Entry 9CAA (electron microscopy, 4.04 A resolution (low resolution: residue-level contacts below are approximate; hydrogen-bond / salt-bridge calls are withheld)); this record covers chains U and Z of the 20 polymer chains in the assembly.

# Chain U
Name: Histone H3.2
From: Xenopus laevis
UniProtKB: P84233 (H32_XENLA); residues 1-135 here correspond to UniProt positions 2-136 (UniProt number = residue number + 1)
Amino-acid sequence (135 residues; row label = number of the first residue in the row):
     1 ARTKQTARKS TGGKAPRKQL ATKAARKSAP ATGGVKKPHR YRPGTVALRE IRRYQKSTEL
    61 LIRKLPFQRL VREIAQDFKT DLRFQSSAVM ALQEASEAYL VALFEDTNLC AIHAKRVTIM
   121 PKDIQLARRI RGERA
Unresolved in the structure: 1-36, 135
Differences from the reference sequence: variant Ala102 (Gly103 in P84233)
Curated features (UniProtKB/Swiss-Prot):
  - modified residue: Arg2 (Asymmetric dimethylarginine), Thr3 (Phosphothreonine), Lys4 (Allysine), Gln5 (5-glutamyl dopamine), Thr6 (Phosphothreonine), Arg8 (Citrulline), Lys9 (N6,N6,N6-trimethyllysine), Ser10 (ADP-ribosylserine), Thr11 (Phosphothreonine), Lys14 (N6-(2-hydroxyisobutyryl)lysine), Arg17 (Asymmetric dimethylarginine), Lys18 (N6-(2-hydroxyisobutyryl)lysine), Lys23 (N6-(2-hydroxyisobutyryl)lysine), Arg26 (Citrulline), Lys27 (N6,N6,N6-trimethyllysine), Ser28 (ADP-ribosylserine), Lys36 (N6,N6,N6-trimethyllysine), Lys37 (N6-methyllysine), Tyr41 (Phosphotyrosine), Lys56 (N6,N6,N6-trimethyllysine) and 8 more in UniProt
  - lipidation: Cys110 (S-palmitoyl cysteine)

# Chain Z
Molecule: 285-nt DNA strand
Sequence (285 nucleotides; each row starts with the number of its first residue; numbers below 1 keep their minus sign (DG-105 is residue -105)):
  -105 GCCAGTGAAT TCGAGCTCGG TACCCGGGGA TCACAGGATG TACATATCTG ACAGCTGCCT
   -45 GGAGACTAGG GAGTAATCCC CTTGGCGGTT AAAACGCGGG GGACAGCGCG TAGCTGCGTT
    15 TAAGCGGTGC TAGAGCTGTC TACGACCAAT TGAGCGGCCT GCGCACCGGG ATTCTCCAGC
    75 AGGGCTTCCC ACGTGCGCAG CAGGACGCAG CGCTGCCTGA AACTCGCGCC GCGAGGAGAG
   135 GGAGGACGAA CGCGCCCCCA CCCCCTTATA TAGGCGCCCT TCGAT
Unresolved in the structure: -105 to -77, 77-179

# Interface between chain U and chain Z
Residue-residue contacts (24):
  Arg40(U) - DT9(Z)
  Arg40(U) - DG10(Z)
  Tyr41(U) - DT-67(Z)
  Tyr41(U) - DT9(Z)
  Tyr41(U) - DG10(Z)
  Arg42(U) - DT9(Z)
  Pro43(U) - DC8(Z)
  Pro43(U) - DT9(Z)
  Gly44(U) - DC8(Z)
  Gly44(U) - DT9(Z)
  Thr45(U) - DT9(Z)
  Val46(U) - DT9(Z)
  Val46(U) - DG10(Z)
  Ala47(U) - DT9(Z)
  Arg49(U) - DG-66(Z)
  Arg49(U) - DT-65(Z)
  Arg63(U) - DA17(Z)
  Arg63(U) - DG18(Z)
  Lys64(U) - DG18(Z)
  Leu65(U) - DA17(Z)
  Leu65(U) - DG18(Z)
  Pro66(U) - DA17(Z)
  Arg69(U) - DA17(Z)
  Arg83(U) - DG27(Z)
Interface residues without a listed pair, chain U (18 interface residues in all): His39, Glu50, Thr118
Interface residues without a listed pair, chain Z (13 interface residues in all): DG-69, DA-68, DG7, DA26

# In short
Chain U and chain Z form an interface of 18 and 13 residues respectively.
Chain U is Histone H3.2 (Xenopus laevis) and chain Z is a 285-nt DNA strand; the structure, Cryo-EM structure
of human SRCAP-nucleosome complex in the pre-engaged state (composite structure), was determined by electron
microscopy.
